Entry 2B9F (X-ray diffraction, 1.80 A resolution); this record covers chain A.

[Chain A]
Molecule: Mitogen-activated protein kinase FUS3
Organism: Saccharomyces cerevisiae
Notes: EC 2.7.1.37
UniProtKB: P16892 (FUS3_YEAST); residues 1-353 here = UniProt positions 1-353
Sequence (353 residues; each row starts with the number of its first residue):
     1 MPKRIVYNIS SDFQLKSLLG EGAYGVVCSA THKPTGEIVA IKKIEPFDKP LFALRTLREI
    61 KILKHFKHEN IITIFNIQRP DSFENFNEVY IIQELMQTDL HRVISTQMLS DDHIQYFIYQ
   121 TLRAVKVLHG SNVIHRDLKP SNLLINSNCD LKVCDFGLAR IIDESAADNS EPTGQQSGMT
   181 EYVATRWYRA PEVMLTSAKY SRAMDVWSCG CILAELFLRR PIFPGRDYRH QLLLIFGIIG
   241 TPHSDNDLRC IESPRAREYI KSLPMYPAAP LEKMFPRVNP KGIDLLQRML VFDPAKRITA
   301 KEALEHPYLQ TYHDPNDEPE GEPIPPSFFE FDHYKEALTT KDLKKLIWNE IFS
Unresolved in the structure: 164-179
Metal / ion sites: Mg2+: N142, D155 (together with ADP)
Residues lining bound ligands: ADP (adenosine-5'-diphosphate): L19, G20, Y24, G25, V27, A40, K42, R55, I72, Q93, E94, L95, M96, D99, S141, N142, L144, C154, D155
Swiss-Prot annotation at these positions:
  - motif: T180 to Y182 (TXY)
  - active site: D137 (Proton acceptor)
  - binding site (ATP): L19 to V27, K42
  - modified residue: T180 (Phosphothreonine), Y182 (Phosphotyrosine)
  - cross-link: K345 (Glycyl lysine isopeptide (Lys-Gly) (interchain with G-Cter in ubiquitin))
Reported in the primary citation:
  - post-translational modification sites: T180, Y182 (citing earlier work)
  - mutagenesis - D314K/D317K: abolished binding to docking motifs
  - mutagenesis - D314K/D317K: unchanged catalytic activity on MBP
  - specificity-determining residues: T311 (proposed by the authors, not directly observed)

[In short]
Ligands of chain A: ADP. N142 and D155 form the Mg2+ site. UniProt lists active-site residue D137 and 10
ATP-binding residues. From the paper: D314K/D317K abolish binding to docking motifs; the specificity
determinant T311.
Chain A is Mitogen-activated protein kinase FUS3 (Saccharomyces cerevisiae); the structure, Crystal structure
of non-phosphorylated Fus3, was determined by X-ray diffraction together with 2B9H, 2B9I and 2B9J from the
same study.
